1FZI - chains C and E of the 6 polymer chains in the assembly; structure by X-ray diffraction, 3.30 A resolution.

# Chain C
Molecule: Methane monooxygenase component A, beta chain
Source organism: Methylococcus capsulatus
Notes: EC 1.14.13.25
UniProtKB: P18798 (MEMB_METCA); residue numbers follow UniProt; this construct covers 1-389
Sequence (389 residues; row label = number of the first residue in the row):
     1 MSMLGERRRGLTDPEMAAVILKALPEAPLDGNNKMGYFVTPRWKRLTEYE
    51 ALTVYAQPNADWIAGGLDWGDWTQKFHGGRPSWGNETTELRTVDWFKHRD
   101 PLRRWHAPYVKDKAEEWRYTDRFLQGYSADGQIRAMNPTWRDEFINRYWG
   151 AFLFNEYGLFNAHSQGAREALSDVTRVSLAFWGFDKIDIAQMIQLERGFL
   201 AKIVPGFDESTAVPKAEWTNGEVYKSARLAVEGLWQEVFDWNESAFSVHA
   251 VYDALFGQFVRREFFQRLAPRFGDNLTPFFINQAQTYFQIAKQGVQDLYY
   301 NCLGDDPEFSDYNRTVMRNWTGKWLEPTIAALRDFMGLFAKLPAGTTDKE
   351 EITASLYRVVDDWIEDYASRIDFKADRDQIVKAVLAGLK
Unresolved in the structure: 1-5
Sequence notes: conflict Arg370 (Ala in P22869)

# Chain E
Molecule: Methane monooxygenase component A, gamma chain
Source organism: Methylococcus capsulatus
Notes: EC 1.14.13.25
UniProtKB: P11987 (MEMG_METCA); residue numbers follow UniProt; this construct covers 1-170
Sequence (170 residues; numbered 1 to 170; the number before each row is that of its first residue):
     1 MAKLGIHSNDTRDAWVNKIAQLNTLEKAAEMLKQFRMDHTTPFRNSYELD
    51 NDYLWIEAKLEEKVAVLKARAFNEVDFRHKTAFGEDAKSVLDGTVAKMNA
   101 AKDKWEAEKIHIGFRQAYKPPIMPVNYFLDGERQLGTRLMELRNLNYYDT
   151 PLEELRKQRGVRVVHLQSPH
Unresolved in the structure: 1-3, 166-170

# How chain C and chain E interact
Pairs across the interface (60):
  Asp61(C) - His7(E)  salt bridge
  Asp61(C) - Arg12(E)  salt bridge
  Asp61(C) - Trp55(E)
  Trp62(C) - Leu54(E)
  Trp62(C) - Trp55(E)  hydrophobic
  Trp62(C) - Ala58(E)
  Leu67(C) - His7(E)
  Asp68(C) - His7(E)  hydrogen bond (backbone-side chain)
  Trp69(C) - Ile6(E)  hydrophobic
  Trp69(C) - His7(E)
  Gly70(C) - Leu54(E)
  Asp71(C) - Tyr53(E)
  Asp71(C) - Leu54(E)
  His77(C) - His111(E)  hydrogen bond (backbone-side chain)
  His77(C) - Leu139(E)
  His77(C) - Met140(E)
  His77(C) - Arg143(E)  hydrogen bond
  Gly78(C) - His111(E)
  Gly78(C) - Ile112(E)
  Gly78(C) - Arg115(E)
  Gly78(C) - Leu139(E)
  Gly79(C) - Arg115(E)
  Arg80(C) - Arg115(E)
  Arg80(C) - Glu132(E)
  Pro81(C) - Arg115(E)
  Asn85(C) - Ala58(E)
  Asn85(C) - Glu61(E)
  Glu86(C) - Arg115(E)  salt bridge
  Glu86(C) - Lys119(E)
  Glu86(C) - Pro120(E)
  Glu86(C) - Val125(E)
  Glu86(C) - Phe128(E)
  Thr87(C) - Val125(E)
  Thr88(C) - Val125(E)
  Glu89(C) - Pro124(E)
  Glu89(C) - Val125(E)  hydrogen bond (side chain-backbone)
  Arg91(C) - Ala58(E)
  Arg91(C) - Glu61(E)  salt bridge
  Gln165(C) - Leu129(E)
  Val238(C) - Asn126(E)
  Phe239(C) - Asn126(E)  hydrogen bond (backbone-side chain)
  Phe239(C) - Leu129(E)
  Phe239(C) - Asp130(E)
  Asp240(C) - Val125(E)
  Asp240(C) - Asn126(E)  hydrogen bond (backbone-side chain)
  Glu243(C) - Asn126(E)  hydrogen bond
  Phe309(C) - Glu62(E)
  Phe309(C) - Val66(E)  hydrophobic
  Tyr312(C) - Ala65(E)
  Tyr312(C) - Val66(E)  hydrophobic
  Tyr312(C) - Ala69(E)  hydrophobic
  Tyr312(C) - Phe77(E)
  Thr315(C) - Ala69(E)
  Val316(C) - Phe77(E)  hydrophobic
  Arg318(C) - Glu74(E)
  Asn319(C) - Glu74(E)  hydrogen bond (side chain-backbone)
  Asn319(C) - Phe77(E)
  Asn319(C) - Arg78(E)  hydrogen bond
  Lys323(C) - Arg78(E)
  Lys323(C) - Asn126(E)
Interface residues without a listed pair, chain C (31 interface residues in all): Glu237
Interface residues without a listed pair, chain E (33 interface residues in all): Pro121, Arg133, Asn144

# Overview
Chain C and chain E form an interface of 31 and 33 residues respectively; the contacts include 9 hydrogen
bonds and 4 salt bridges. Polar pairs include Asp61(C)-His7(E), Asp61(C)-Arg12(E) and Glu86(C)-Arg115(E).
Here chain C is Methane monooxygenase component A, beta chain and chain E is Methane monooxygenase component
A, gamma chain, both from Methylococcus capsulatus. Entry 1FZI (Methane monooxygenase hydroxylase, form I
pressurized with xenon gas) was determined by X-ray diffraction, deposited together with 1FZ8, 1FZ9 and 1FZH.
